PDB entry 6V2K | X-ray diffraction, 2.60 A resolution | chains G and H of the 10 polymer chains in the assembly

Chain G:
Molecule: Histone H2A
Source organism: Homo sapiens
UniProt: Q08AJ9 (Q08AJ9_HUMAN); residues 0-129 here correspond to UniProt positions 1-130 (UniProt number = residue number + 1)
Amino-acid sequence (133 residues; numbered -3 to 129; the number before each row is that of its first residue; numbers below 1 keep their minus sign (Gly-3 is residue -3)):
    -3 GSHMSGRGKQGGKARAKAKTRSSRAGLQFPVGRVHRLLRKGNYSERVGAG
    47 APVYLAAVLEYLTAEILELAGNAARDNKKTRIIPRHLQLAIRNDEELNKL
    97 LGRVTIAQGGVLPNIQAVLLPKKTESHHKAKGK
Unresolved in the structure: -3 to 14, 119-129
Sequence notes: expression tag (-3 to -1)

Chain H:
Molecule: Histone H2B type 1-J
Source organism: Homo sapiens
UniProt: P06899 (H2B1J_HUMAN); residues 0-125 here correspond to UniProt positions 1-126 (UniProt number = residue number + 1)
Amino-acid sequence (129 residues; numbered -3 to 125; the number before each row is that of its first residue; numbers below 1 keep their minus sign (Gly-3 is residue -3)):
    -3 GSHMPEPAKSAPAPKKGSKKAVTKAQKKDGKKRKRSRKESYSIYVYKVLK
    47 QVHPDTGISSKAMGIMNSFVNDIFERIAGEASRLAHYNKRSTITSREIQT
    97 AVRLLLPGELAKHAVSEGTKAVTKYTSAK
Unresolved in the structure: -3 to 32, 124-125
Sequence notes: expression tag (-3 to -1)
Swiss-Prot annotation at these positions:
  - modified residue: Pro1 (N-acetylproline), Glu2 (ADP-ribosyl glutamic acid), Lys5 (N6-(2-hydroxyisobutyryl)lysine), Ser6 (ADP-ribosylserine), Lys11 (N6-(beta-hydroxybutyryl)lysine), Lys12 (N6-(2-hydroxyisobutyryl)lysine), Ser14 (Phosphoserine), Lys15 (N6-acetyllysine), Lys16 (N6-(beta-hydroxybutyryl)lysine), Lys20 (N6-(2-hydroxyisobutyryl)lysine), Lys23 (N6-(2-hydroxyisobutyryl)lysine), Lys24 (N6-(2-hydroxyisobutyryl)lysine), Lys34 (N6-(2-hydroxyisobutyryl)lysine), Glu35 (PolyADP-ribosyl glutamic acid), Ser36 (Phosphoserine), Lys43 (N6-(2-hydroxyisobutyryl)lysine), Lys46 (N6-(2-hydroxyisobutyryl)lysine), Lys57 (N6,N6-dimethyllysine), Arg79 (Dimethylated arginine), Lys85 (N6,N6,N6-trimethyllysine) and 6 more in UniProt
  - glycosylation: Ser112 (O-linked (GlcNAc) serine)
  - cross-link (Glycyl lysine isopeptide (Lys-Gly)): Lys5 (interchain with G-Cter in SUMO2), Lys20 (interchain with G-Cter in SUMO2), Lys34 (interchain with G-Cter in ubiquitin), Lys120 (interchain with G-Cter in ubiquitin)

Interface between chain G and chain H:
Contacting residue pairs - 115 pairs, chain G then chain H:
  Arg17(G) - Tyr121(H)
  Arg20(G) - Lys120(H)  hydrogen bond (backbone-side chain)
  Arg20(G) - Tyr121(H)
  Ala21(G) - Ala117(H)
  Ala21(G) - Lys120(H)
  Gly22(G) - Lys120(H)
  Leu23(G) - Ala117(H)  hydrophobic
  Gln24(G) - Tyr40(H)
  Gln24(G) - Lys43(H)
  Gln24(G) - Gln47(H)
  Phe25(G) - Tyr40(H)  hydrophobic
  Phe25(G) - Val41(H)  hydrophobic
  Phe25(G) - Val44(H)  hydrophobic
  Phe25(G) - Val66(H)  hydrophobic
  Pro26(G) - Tyr40(H)
  Arg29(G) - Glu35(H)  salt bridge
  Arg29(G) - Ser36(H)  hydrogen bond (side chain-backbone)
  Arg29(G) - Tyr40(H)
  Val30(G) - Phe70(H)  hydrophobic
  Arg32(G) - Glu35(H)  salt bridge
  Leu33(G) - Tyr37(H)
  Leu33(G) - Phe70(H)  hydrophobic
  Leu34(G) - Phe70(H)  hydrophobic
  Leu34(G) - Ala74(H)  hydrophobic
  Tyr39(G) - Ala74(H)
  Tyr39(G) - Ser78(H)  hydrogen bond (backbone-side chain)
  Tyr39(G) - Ile89(H)  hydrophobic
  Ser40(G) - Ser87(H)
  Ser40(G) - Ile89(H)  hydrogen bond (side chain-backbone)
  Glu41(G) - Ser87(H)  hydrogen bond (backbone-backbone)
  Arg42(G) - Ser87(H)  hydrogen bond (backbone-backbone)
  Arg42(G) - Thr88(H)
  Arg42(G) - Ile89(H)  hydrogen bond (backbone-backbone)
  Val43(G) - Ile89(H)
  Gly44(G) - Thr88(H)
  Gly44(G) - Ile89(H)  hydrogen bond (backbone-backbone)
  Gly46(G) - Ser91(H)
  Gly46(G) - Val118(H)
  Ala47(G) - Ile89(H)
  Ala47(G) - Thr90(H)
  Ala47(G) - Ser91(H)
  Ala47(G) - Ile94(H)
  Val49(G) - Ala117(H)
  Val49(G) - Val118(H)  hydrophobic
  Val49(G) - Tyr121(H)  hydrophobic
  Tyr50(G) - Ser91(H)
  Tyr50(G) - Ile94(H)  hydrophobic
  Tyr50(G) - Gln95(H)  hydrogen bond
  Tyr50(G) - Val111(H)  hydrogen bond (side chain-backbone)
  Tyr50(G) - Gly114(H)
  Tyr50(G) - Thr115(H)
  Tyr50(G) - Val118(H)
  Leu51(G) - Phe70(H)  hydrophobic
  Leu51(G) - Ile73(H)  hydrophobic
  Ala53(G) - Glu113(H)
  Ala53(G) - Gly114(H)
  Ala53(G) - Ala117(H)  hydrophobic
  Val54(G) - Ile73(H)  hydrophobic
  Val54(G) - Val98(H)  hydrophobic
  Val54(G) - Ala110(H)
  Leu55(G) - Val66(H)
  Leu55(G) - Ile69(H)  hydrophobic
  Leu55(G) - Phe70(H)
  Glu56(G) - Val44(H)
  Tyr57(G) - Leu106(H)
  Tyr57(G) - His109(H)  hydrogen bond
  Leu58(G) - Phe65(H)  hydrophobic
  Leu58(G) - Ile69(H)  hydrophobic
  Thr59(G) - Val41(H)
  Thr59(G) - Met62(H)
  Thr59(G) - Val66(H)
  Ala60(G) - Val44(H)  hydrophobic
  Ile62(G) - Phe65(H)  hydrophobic
  Leu63(G) - Val41(H)
  Leu63(G) - Leu45(H)
  Leu63(G) - His49(H)
  Leu63(G) - Ile54(H)  hydrophobic
  Glu64(G) - Val48(H)
  Glu64(G) - His49(H)  salt bridge
  Gly67(G) - His49(H)
  Asn68(G) - His49(H)
  Arg71(G) - His49(H)  hydrogen bond
  Thr76(G) - Thr52(H)
  Thr76(G) - Gly53(H)  hydrogen bond (backbone-backbone)
  Arg77(G) - Gly53(H)
  Arg77(G) - Ile54(H)
  Arg77(G) - Ser55(H)
  Ile78(G) - Leu45(H)  hydrophobic
  Ile78(G) - Thr52(H)
  Ile78(G) - Gly53(H)  hydrogen bond (backbone-backbone)
  Ile78(G) - Ile54(H)
  Ile78(G) - Ser55(H)  hydrogen bond (backbone-backbone)
  Ile78(G) - Ala58(H)
  Ile79(G) - Ser55(H)
  Ile79(G) - Ala58(H)
  Pro80(G) - Ser55(H)
  Pro80(G) - Lys57(H)
  Pro80(G) - Ala58(H)
  Pro80(G) - Ile61(H)  hydrophobic
  Leu83(G) - Ala58(H)
  Leu83(G) - Ile61(H)  hydrophobic
  Leu83(G) - Met62(H)  hydrophobic
  Glu92(G) - Pro103(H)
  Glu92(G) - Gly104(H)
  Glu92(G) - Glu105(H)  hydrogen bond (side chain-backbone)
  Glu92(G) - Leu106(H)  hydrogen bond (side chain-backbone)
  Leu93(G) - Leu106(H)  hydrophobic
  Leu96(G) - Ile69(H)  hydrophobic
  Leu96(G) - Arg72(H)  hydrogen bond (backbone-side chain)
  Leu96(G) - Leu101(H)
  Leu97(G) - Phe65(H)  hydrophobic
  Leu97(G) - Arg72(H)
  Val100(G) - Asp68(H)
  Val100(G) - Arg72(H)
  Ala103(G) - Ile61(H)
Other interface residues (no listed pair), chain G (55 interface residues in all): Ser19, Ala45, Glu61, Lys95, Ile102
Other interface residues (no listed pair), chain H (57 interface residues in all): Asp51, Glu71, Gly75, His82, Leu102, Ser123

Summary:
Chain G and chain H form an interface of 55 and 57 residues respectively; the contacts include 18 hydrogen
bonds and 3 salt bridges. Polar contacts include Arg29(G)-Glu35(H), Arg32(G)-Glu35(H) and Glu64(G)-His49(H).
Here chain G is Histone H2A and chain H is Histone H2B type 1-J, both from Homo sapiens. Entry 6V2K (The
nucleosome structure after H2A-H2B exchange) was determined by X-ray diffraction.
